1OOQ - chains A and B; structure by X-ray diffraction, 2.00 A resolution.

Chain A (and B):
Name: Oxygen-insensitive NAD(P)H nitroreductase
Source organism: Escherichia coli
Notes: EC 1.6.99.7; chain B of this document is another copy of the same molecule, construct and numbering; everything in this record applies to it too
UniProt: P38489 (NFNB_ECOLI); residue numbers follow UniProt; this construct covers 1-217
Chain sequence (217 residues; row label = number of the first residue in the row):
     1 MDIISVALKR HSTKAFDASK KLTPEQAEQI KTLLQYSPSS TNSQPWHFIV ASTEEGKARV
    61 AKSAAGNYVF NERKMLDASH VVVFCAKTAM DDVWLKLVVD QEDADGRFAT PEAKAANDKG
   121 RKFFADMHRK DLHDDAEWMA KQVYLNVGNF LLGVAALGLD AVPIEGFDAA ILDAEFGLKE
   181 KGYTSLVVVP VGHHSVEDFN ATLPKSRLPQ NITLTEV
Residues lining bound ligands:
  - dicoumarol (DTC; bishydroxy[2H-1-benzopyran-2-one,1,2-benzopyrone]): Lys14, Phe70, Asn71, Lys74, Phe199
  - FMN (flavin mononucleotide), molecule 1: Arg10, His11, Ser12, Lys14, Asn71, Lys74, Tyr144, Val162, Pro163, Ile164, Glu165, Gly166, Asn200, Lys205, Arg207
  - FMN, molecule 2: Pro38, Ser39, Ser40, Thr41, Asn42, Phe124, Gln142, Leu145

Chain A / chain B interface:
Residue-residue contacts - 149 pairs, chain A then chain B:
  Ile3(A) - Ile3(B)  hydrophobic
  Ile3(A) - Gly153(B)
  Ile3(A) - Ala156(B)  hydrophobic
  Ile3(A) - Leu157(B)  hydrophobic
  Ile4(A) - Gln29(B)
  Ile4(A) - Leu33(B)  hydrophobic
  Leu8(A) - Thr32(B)
  Leu8(A) - Tyr36(B)  hydrophobic
  Arg10(A) - Pro38(B)
  Gln29(A) - Ile4(B)
  Lys31(A) - Gln210(B)
  Lys31(A) - Leu214(B)
  Lys31(A) - Glu216(B)  salt bridge
  Thr32(A) - Leu8(B)
  Leu33(A) - Ile4(B)  hydrophobic
  Leu34(A) - Leu214(B)  hydrophobic
  Gln35(A) - Arg207(B)  hydrogen bond (backbone-side chain)
  Gln35(A) - Leu208(B)  hydrogen bond (side chain-backbone)
  Gln35(A) - Thr213(B)  hydrogen bond
  Tyr36(A) - Leu8(B)  hydrophobic
  Tyr36(A) - Lys205(B)
  Tyr36(A) - Arg207(B)  hydrogen bond (backbone-side chain)
  Ser37(A) - Arg207(B)  hydrogen bond (backbone-side chain)
  Pro38(A) - Arg10(B)
  Pro38(A) - Leu151(B)  hydrophobic
  Pro38(A) - Arg207(B)
  Ser40(A) - Glu165(B)  hydrogen bond
  Asn42(A) - Ser206(B)
  Asn42(A) - Arg207(B)
  Gln44(A) - Arg207(B)
  Gln44(A) - Leu208(B)
  His47(A) - Ile212(B)  hydrogen bond (side chain-backbone)
  His47(A) - Thr213(B)
  His47(A) - Thr215(B)
  Phe48(A) - Thr213(B)  hydrogen bond (backbone-backbone)
  Phe48(A) - Leu214(B)
  Phe48(A) - Thr215(B)  hydrogen bond (backbone-backbone)
  Ile49(A) - Thr215(B)
  Ile49(A) - Val217(B)  hydrophobic
  Val50(A) - Leu214(B)  hydrophobic
  Val50(A) - Thr215(B)  hydrogen bond (backbone-backbone)
  Val50(A) - Glu216(B)
  Val50(A) - Val217(B)  hydrogen bond (backbone-backbone)
  Ala51(A) - Val217(B)
  Ser52(A) - Val217(B)  hydrogen bond (backbone-backbone)
  Thr53(A) - Val217(B)  hydrogen bond (side chain-backbone)
  Gly56(A) - Val217(B)
  Arg59(A) - Val217(B)
  Asn67(A) - Phe123(B)
  Tyr68(A) - Phe124(B)  hydrophobic
  Tyr68(A) - Met127(B)  hydrogen bond
  Trp94(A) - Leu208(B)  hydrophobic
  Leu97(A) - Leu208(B)
  Gln101(A) - Ser206(B)  hydrogen bond (backbone-side chain)
  Gln101(A) - Arg207(B)
  Gln101(A) - Pro209(B)
  Glu102(A) - Ser206(B)  hydrogen bond (backbone-side chain)
  Asp105(A) - Pro204(B)
  Asp105(A) - Lys205(B)
  Asp105(A) - Ser206(B)  hydrogen bond
  Arg107(A) - Asn200(B)  hydrogen bond
  Arg107(A) - Leu203(B)
  Arg107(A) - Pro204(B)  hydrogen bond (side chain-backbone)
  Arg107(A) - Ser206(B)
  Phe123(A) - Asn67(B)
  Phe123(A) - Tyr68(B)  hydrophobic
  Phe124(A) - Gly166(B)
  Met127(A) - Tyr68(B)
  Glu137(A) - Glu137(B)
  Trp138(A) - Glu165(B)  hydrogen bond
  Lys141(A) - Ala140(B)
  Lys141(A) - Tyr144(B)
  Gln142(A) - Tyr144(B)
  Gln142(A) - Glu165(B)  hydrogen bond
  Tyr144(A) - Lys141(B)
  Tyr144(A) - Gln142(B)
  Tyr144(A) - Leu145(B)
  Leu145(A) - Tyr144(B)
  Leu145(A) - Val147(B)  hydrophobic
  Leu145(A) - Gly148(B)
  Val147(A) - Leu145(B)  hydrophobic
  Gly148(A) - Leu145(B)
  Gly148(A) - Gly148(B)
  Gly148(A) - Asn149(B)
  Asn149(A) - Gly148(B)
  Asn149(A) - Asn149(B)
  Asn149(A) - Leu152(B)
  Leu151(A) - Pro38(B)  hydrophobic
  Leu152(A) - Asn149(B)
  Leu152(A) - Gly153(B)
  Gly153(A) - Ile3(B)
  Gly153(A) - Leu152(B)
  Ala156(A) - Ile3(B)  hydrophobic
  Leu157(A) - Ile3(B)  hydrophobic
  Glu165(A) - Ser40(B)  hydrogen bond
  Glu165(A) - Trp138(B)  hydrogen bond
  Glu165(A) - Gln142(B)  hydrogen bond
  Phe176(A) - Val217(B)  hydrophobic
  Asn200(A) - Arg107(B)  hydrogen bond
  Leu203(A) - Arg107(B)
  Pro204(A) - Asp105(B)
  Pro204(A) - Arg107(B)  hydrogen bond (backbone-side chain)
  Lys205(A) - Tyr36(B)
  Ser206(A) - Asn42(B)
  Ser206(A) - Gln44(B)
  Ser206(A) - Gln101(B)  hydrogen bond (side chain-backbone)
  Ser206(A) - Glu102(B)  hydrogen bond (side chain-backbone)
  Ser206(A) - Asp105(B)  hydrogen bond
  Ser206(A) - Arg107(B)
  Arg207(A) - Gln35(B)  hydrogen bond (side chain-backbone)
  Arg207(A) - Tyr36(B)  hydrogen bond (side chain-backbone)
  Arg207(A) - Ser37(B)  hydrogen bond (side chain-backbone)
  Arg207(A) - Pro38(B)
  Arg207(A) - Asn42(B)
  Arg207(A) - Gln44(B)
  Arg207(A) - Gln101(B)
  Leu208(A) - Gln35(B)  hydrogen bond (backbone-side chain)
  Leu208(A) - Gln44(B)  hydrogen bond (backbone-side chain)
  Leu208(A) - Trp94(B)  hydrophobic
  Leu208(A) - Leu97(B)
  Leu208(A) - Val98(B)  hydrophobic
  Leu208(A) - Gln101(B)
  Pro209(A) - Gln35(B)
  Pro209(A) - Gln101(B)
  Gln210(A) - Lys31(B)
  Gln210(A) - Gln35(B)
  Ile212(A) - His47(B)  hydrogen bond (backbone-side chain)
  Ile212(A) - Trp94(B)  hydrophobic
  Ile212(A) - Leu97(B)  hydrophobic
  Thr213(A) - His47(B)  hydrogen bond (backbone-side chain)
  Thr213(A) - Phe48(B)  hydrogen bond (backbone-backbone)
  Leu214(A) - Lys31(B)
  Leu214(A) - Leu34(B)  hydrophobic
  Leu214(A) - His47(B)
  Leu214(A) - Phe48(B)
  Leu214(A) - Val50(B)  hydrophobic
  Thr215(A) - His47(B)  hydrogen bond
  Thr215(A) - Phe48(B)  hydrogen bond (backbone-backbone)
  Thr215(A) - Ile49(B)
  Thr215(A) - Val50(B)  hydrogen bond (backbone-backbone)
  Glu216(A) - Lys31(B)  salt bridge
  Glu216(A) - Val50(B)
  Val217(A) - Ile49(B)  hydrophobic
  Val217(A) - Val50(B)  hydrogen bond (backbone-backbone)
  Val217(A) - Ala51(B)
  Val217(A) - Ser52(B)  hydrogen bond (backbone-backbone)
  Val217(A) - Thr53(B)  hydrogen bond (backbone-side chain)
  Val217(A) - Gly56(B)
  Val217(A) - Phe176(B)  hydrophobic
Other interface residues (no listed pair), chain A (74 interface residues in all): Ala7, Trp46, Phe70, Val98, Gly106, Ala140, Gly166
Other interface residues (no listed pair), chain B (76 interface residues in all): Asp2, Ala7, Glu28, Trp46, Arg59, Gly106, Leu186

Summary:
Chain A and chain B form an interface of 74 and 76 residues respectively; the contacts include 43 hydrogen
bonds and 2 salt bridges. Polar contacts include Lys31(A)-Glu216(B), Gln35(A)-Arg207(B) and
Gln35(A)-Leu208(B). Chain A binds flavin mononucleotide and dicoumarol.
Chain A and chain B are both Oxygen-insensitive NAD(P)H nitroreductase (Escherichia coli); the structure,
Nitroreductase from e-coli in complex with the inhibitor dicoumarol, was determined by X-ray diffraction
together with 1IDT, 1OO5, 1OO6 and 1OON from the same study.
